8WHA - chains C and I of the 12 polymer chains in the assembly; structure by electron microscopy, 4.05 A resolution (low resolution: residue-level contacts below are approximate; hydrogen-bond / salt-bridge calls are withheld).

Chain C:
Molecule: Histone H2A.6
Organism: Arabidopsis thaliana
UniProt: Q9LD28 (H2A6_ARATH); residues 0-129 here correspond to UniProt positions 1-130 (UniProt number = residue number + 1)
Amino-acid sequence (130 residues; numbered 0 to 129; the number before each row is that of its first residue; numbering starts at 0):
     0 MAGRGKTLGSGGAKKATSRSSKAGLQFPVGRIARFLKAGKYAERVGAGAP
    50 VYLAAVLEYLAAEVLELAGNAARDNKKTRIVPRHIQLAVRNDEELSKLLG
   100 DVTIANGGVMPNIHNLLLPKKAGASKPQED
Disordered / not traced: 0-14, 117-129

Chain I:
Molecule: sense strand (147-nt DNA)
Sequence (147 nucleotides; each row starts with the number of its first residue):
     1 ATCGAGAATCCCGGTGCCGAGGCCGCTCAATTGGTCGTAGACAGCTCTAG
    51 CACCGCTTAAACGCACGTACGCGCTGTCCCCCGCGTTTAACCGCCCAAGG
   101 GGATTACTCCCTAGTCTCCAGGCACGTGTCAGATATATACATCCGAT
Disordered / not traced: 1-4, 147

Chain C / chain I interface:
Pairs across the interface (12; chain C residue first):
  Ala-15(C) / DA120(I)
  Arg-30(C) / DG122(I)
  Arg-30(C) / DC123(I)
  Lys-36(C) / DA113(I)
  Arg-43(C) / DT112(I)
  Arg-43(C) / DA113(I)
  Val-44(C) / DT112(I)
  Val-44(C) / DA113(I)
  Gly-45(C) / DT112(I)
  Thr-77(C) / DG132(I)
  Arg-78(C) / DA131(I)
  Arg-78(C) / DG132(I)

Overview:
8 residues of chain C and 7 residues of chain I are in contact.
Here chain C is Histone H2A.6 (Arabidopsis thaliana) and chain I is sense strand (147-nt DNA). Entry 8WHA
(Structure of DDM1-nucleosome complex in the ADP-BeFx state with DDM1 bound to SHL2 and SHL-2) was determined
by electron microscopy (same publication as 8WH5, 8WH8, 8WH9 and 8WHB).
